Entry 6SA0 (X-ray diffraction, 2.21 A resolution); this record covers chains A and B of the 4 polymer chains in the assembly.

== Chain A ==
Molecule: DNA polymerase LigD, polymerase domain
Source organism: Mycolicibacterium smegmatis MC2 155
UniProtKB: A0R5T1 (A0R5T1_MYCS2); residues 1-350 here = UniProt positions 1-350
Chain sequence (350 residues; each row starts with the number of its first residue):
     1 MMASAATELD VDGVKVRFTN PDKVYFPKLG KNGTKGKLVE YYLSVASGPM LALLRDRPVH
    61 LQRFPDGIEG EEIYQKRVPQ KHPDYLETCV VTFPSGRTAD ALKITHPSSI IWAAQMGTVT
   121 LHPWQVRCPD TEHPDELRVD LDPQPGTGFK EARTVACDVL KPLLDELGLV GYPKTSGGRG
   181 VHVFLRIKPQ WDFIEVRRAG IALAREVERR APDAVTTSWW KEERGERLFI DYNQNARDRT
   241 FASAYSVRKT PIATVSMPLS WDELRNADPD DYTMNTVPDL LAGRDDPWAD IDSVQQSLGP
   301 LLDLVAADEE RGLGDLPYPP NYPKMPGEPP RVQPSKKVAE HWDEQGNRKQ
Not modelled in the structure: 1-3, 337-350
Disulfides: Cys89-Cys128
Metal / ion sites: Mn2+ site 1: Asp140, Asp142, Asp231 (together with 2KH) (shared with 1 residue of chain H); Mn2+ site 2: Asp140, Asp142 (together with 2KH)
Ligand contacts: 2KH (5'-O-[(S)-hydroxy{[(S)-hydroxy(phosphonooxy)phosphoryl]amino}phosphoryl]uridine): Tyr74, His122, Asp140, Asp142, Ser176, Gly178, Arg179, Gly180, His182, Gln234, Thr240, Phe241, Ala242, Arg248
Reported in the primary citation:
  - binding site for the 7-nt DNA strand (chain B): Asn20, Lys23, Tyr25, Lys35, Arg63, Pro65
  - binding site for the 15-nt DNA strand: Ile73, Tyr74, Gln75, Arg77, Ser95, Arg97, Asn321, Lys324, Arg331
  - conformationally variable residues (loop rearrangement): Leu313 to Gln333
  - binding site for the 6-nt DNA strand: Trp219, Trp220, Lys221, Arg224, Pro320
  - Mn2+ coordination: Asp140, Asp142, Asp231
  - binding site for 2KH: His122, Ser176, Arg179, Gly180, His182, Gln234, Thr240, Ala242, Arg248
  - specificity-determining residues: His122, Thr240, Ala242 (proposed by the authors, not directly observed)
  - mutagenesis - P320G, N321A, N321G, K324A: unchanged stability
  - mutagenesis - N321A, N321G: unchanged catalytic activity on 3-nt gaps
  - mutagenesis - P320G, K324A: decreased catalytic activity on 3-nt substrates

== Chain B ==
Molecule: 7-nt DNA strand
Sequence (7 nucleotides; each row starts with the number of its first residue):
     1 GCGAGCG

== How chain A and chain B interact ==
Residue-residue contacts - 14 pairs, chain A then chain B:
  Arg17(A) - DC2(B)  salt bridge to the phosphate
  Thr19(A) - DG1(B)  phosphate contact
  Asn20(A) - DG1(B)  hydrogen bond to the phosphate
  Lys23(A) - DG1(B)  salt bridge to the phosphate
  Tyr25(A) - DG1(B)  hydrogen bond to the phosphate
  Lys35(A) - DG1(B)  salt bridge to the phosphate
  Arg63(A) - DG1(B)  hydrogen bond to the sugar
  Pro65(A) - DG1(B)  phosphate contact
  Lys81(A) - DA4(B)  phosphate contact
  Gln115(A) - DG1(B)  sugar contact
  Gln115(A) - DC2(B)  hydrogen bond to the phosphate
  Met116(A) - DG1(B)  sugar contact
  Met116(A) - DC2(B)  sugar contact
  Gly117(A) - DG1(B)  sugar contact
Other interface residues (no listed pair), chain B (4 interface residues in all): DG3

== Overview ==
12 residues of chain A and 4 residues of chain B are in contact, with 4 hydrogen bonds and 3 salt bridges.
Polar contacts include Arg63(A)-DG1(B), Asn20(A)-DG1(B) and Tyr25(A)-DG1(B). The paper reports a binding site
for the 15-nt DNA strand at Ile73(A), Tyr74(A) and Gln75(A) among others; P320G and K324A of chain A reduce
catalytic activity on 3-nt substrates; 4 substitutions were tested in all.
Chain A is DNA polymerase LigD, polymerase domain (Mycolicibacterium smegmatis MC2 155) and chain B is a 7-nt
DNA strand; the structure, Ternary complex of Prim-PolC from Mycobacterium smegmatis with 2nt gapped DNA and
UpNHpp, was determined by X-ray diffraction (same publication as 6SA1).
